Entry 6GW6 (X-ray diffraction, 2.21 A resolution); this record covers chains A and C of the 6 polymer chains in the assembly.

== Chain A ==
Name: RES toxin
Source organism: Pseudomonas putida KT2440
UniProtKB: A0A179RGC3 (A0A179RGC3_PSEPU); residues 1-145 here = UniProt positions 1-145
Amino-acid sequence (145 residues; each row starts with the number of its first residue):
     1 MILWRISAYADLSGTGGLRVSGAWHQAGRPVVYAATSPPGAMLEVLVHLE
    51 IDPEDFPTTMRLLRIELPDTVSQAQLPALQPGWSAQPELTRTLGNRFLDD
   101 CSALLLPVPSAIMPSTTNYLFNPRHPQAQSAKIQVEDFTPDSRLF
Sequence notes: engineered mutation A23 (Arg in A0A179RGC3)

== Chain C ==
Name: Xre antitoxin
Source organism: Pseudomonas putida KT2440
UniProtKB: A0A179RFM7 (A0A179RFM7_PSEPU); residues 1-149 here = UniProt positions 1-149
Amino-acid sequence (149 residues; each row starts with the number of its first residue):
     1 MLAEVLRDNGYHEYRARLQALLDIPELASDFEIHTRITDGFAATWLVKLT
    51 ERGVLTPVERDQIIPLRTLKSRIERDQPLTVDESDRLFRSAHITAMAEAV
   101 FGEAGKAKRWLSKPKERFSGLTPMQMLTTQQGTTQVEEMLLQIAEGYGL

== Chain A / chain C interface ==
Residue-residue contacts (9):
  R19(A) with L2(C), hydrogen bond (side chain-backbone); A3(C)
  Q26(A) with E4(C); V5(C); D8(C), hydrogen bond
  A27(A) with E4(C); V5(C)
  G28(A) with V5(C)
  N95(A) with D8(C)
Other interface residues (no listed pair), chain A (8 interface residues in all): L18, S21, R91
Other interface residues (no listed pair), chain C (6 interface residues in all): Y11

== Overview ==
The interface between chain A and chain C involves 8 residues on one side and 6 on the other, with 2 hydrogen
bonds. Among the polar pairs are R19(A)-L2(C) and Q26(A)-D8(C).
Here chain A is RES toxin and chain C is Xre antitoxin, both from Pseudomonas putida KT2440. Entry 6GW6
(Structure of the Pseudomonas putida RES-Xre toxin-antitoxin complex) was determined by X-ray diffraction.
